Entry 4X1B (X-ray diffraction, 2.45 A resolution); this record covers chain A.

== Chain A ==
Protein: Serotransferrin
Source organism: Homo sapiens
Reference sequence: P02787 (TRFE_HUMAN); residues 1-679 here correspond to UniProt positions 20-698 (UniProt number = residue number + 19)
Amino-acid sequence (679 residues; row label = number of the first residue in the row):
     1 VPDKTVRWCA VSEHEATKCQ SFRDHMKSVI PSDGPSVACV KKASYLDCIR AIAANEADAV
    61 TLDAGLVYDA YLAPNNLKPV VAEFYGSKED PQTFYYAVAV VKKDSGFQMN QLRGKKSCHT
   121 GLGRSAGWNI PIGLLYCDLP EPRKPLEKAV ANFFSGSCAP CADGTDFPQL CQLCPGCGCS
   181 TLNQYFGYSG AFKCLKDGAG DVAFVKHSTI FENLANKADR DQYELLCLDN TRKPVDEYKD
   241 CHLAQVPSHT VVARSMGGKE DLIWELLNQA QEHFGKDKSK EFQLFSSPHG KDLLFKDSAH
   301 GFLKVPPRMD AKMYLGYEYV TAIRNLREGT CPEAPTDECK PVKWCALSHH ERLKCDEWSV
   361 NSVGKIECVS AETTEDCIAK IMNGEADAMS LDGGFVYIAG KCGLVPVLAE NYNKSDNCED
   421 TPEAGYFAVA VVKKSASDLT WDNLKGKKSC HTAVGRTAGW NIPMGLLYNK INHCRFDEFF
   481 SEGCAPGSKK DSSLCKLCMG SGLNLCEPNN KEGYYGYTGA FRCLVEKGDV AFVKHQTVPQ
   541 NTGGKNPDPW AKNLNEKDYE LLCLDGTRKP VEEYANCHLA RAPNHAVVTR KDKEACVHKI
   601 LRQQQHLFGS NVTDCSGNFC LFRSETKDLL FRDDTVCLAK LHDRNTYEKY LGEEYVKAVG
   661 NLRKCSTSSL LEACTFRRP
Disordered / not traced: 1-2, 334-338, 414-423, 612-623
Disulfides: C9-C48, C19-C39, C118-C194, C137-C331, C158-C174, C161-C179, C171-C177, C227-C241, C339-C596, C345-C377, C355-C368, C402-C674, C450-C523, C474-C665, C484-C498, C495-C506, C563-C577
Bound ions: Fe ion: D392, Y426, Y517, H585 (together with malonate ion)
Residues lining bound ligands: malonate ion: D392, Y426, T452, R456, T457, A458, G459, Y517, H585
Curated features (UniProtKB/Swiss-Prot):
  - binding site (Fe(3+)): D63, Y95, Y188, H249, D392, Y426, Y517, H585
  - binding site (hydrogencarbonate): T120, R124, A126, G127, T452, R456, A458, G459
  - modified residue: R23 (Dimethylated arginine), S370 (Phosphoserine), S666 (Phosphoserine)
  - glycosylation: S32 (O-linked (GalNAc...) serine), N413 (N-linked (GlcNAc...) (complex) asparagine), N472 (N-linked (GlcNAc...) asparagine), N611 (N-linked (GlcNAc...) (complex) asparagine)

== Overview ==
Ligands of chain A: malonate ion. D392, Y426, Y517 and H585 coordinate a Fe ion ion. From UniProt: 8
Fe3+-binding residues and 8 hydrogencarbonate-binding residues.
Chain A is Serotransferrin (Homo sapiens); the structure, Human serum transferrin with ferric ion bound at the
C-lobe only, was determined by X-ray diffraction together with 4X1D from the same study.
